3SBJ - chains A and B of the 3 polymer chains in the assembly; structure by X-ray diffraction, 2.10 A resolution.

== Chain A ==
Name: Formamidopyrimidine-DNA glycosylase
From: Geobacillus stearothermophilus
Reference sequence: P84131 (P84131_GEOSE); numbering as in UniProt (aligned over 2-274)
Sequence (273 residues; numbered 2 to 274; the number before each row is that of its first residue):
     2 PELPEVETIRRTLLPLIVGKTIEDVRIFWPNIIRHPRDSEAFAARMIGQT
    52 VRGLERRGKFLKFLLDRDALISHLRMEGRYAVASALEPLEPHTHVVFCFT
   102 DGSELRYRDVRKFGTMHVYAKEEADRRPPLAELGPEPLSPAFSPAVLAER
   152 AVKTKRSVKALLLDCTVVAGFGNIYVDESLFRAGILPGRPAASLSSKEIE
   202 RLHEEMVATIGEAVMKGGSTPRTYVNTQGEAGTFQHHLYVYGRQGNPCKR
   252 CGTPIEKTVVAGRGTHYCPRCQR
Disordered / not traced: 217-237
Sequence notes: conflict Glu3 (Gln in P84131); engineered mutation Cys166 (Gln in P84131), Pro222 (Val in P84131)
Metal / ion sites: Zn2+: Cys249, Cys252, Cys269, Cys272

== Chain B ==
Molecule: 11-nt DNA strand
Sequence (11 nucleotides; numbered 2 to 12; the number before each row is that of its first residue):
     2 GGTAGACCAGG

== Interface between chain A and chain B ==
Contacting residue pairs (16):
  Trp30(A) - DA10(B)  hydrogen bond to the phosphate
  Asn32(A) - DA10(B)  hydrogen bond to the phosphate
  Arg35(A) - DC9(B)  sugar contact
  Val111(A) - DG11(B)  sugar contact
  Val111(A) - DG12(B)  phosphate contact
  Arg112(A) - DA10(B)  sugar contact
  Arg112(A) - DG12(B)  sugar contact
  Lys113(A) - DC9(B)  sugar contact
  Lys113(A) - DA10(B)  phosphate contact
  Lys113(A) - DG11(B)  salt bridge to the phosphate
  Phe114(A) - DC9(B)  stacking on the base
  Phe114(A) - DA10(B)  sugar contact
  Thr155(A) - DT4(B)  hydrogen bond to the phosphate
  Lys156(A) - DT4(B)  hydrogen bond to the phosphate
  Arg157(A) - DT4(B)  sugar contact
  Arg157(A) - DA5(B)  salt bridge to the phosphate
Other interface residues (no listed pair), chain A (11 interface residues in all): Lys154
Other interface residues (no listed pair), chain B (7 interface residues in all): DG3

== Summary ==
11 residues of chain A face 7 of chain B across their interface; the contacts include 4 hydrogen bonds, 2 salt
bridges and 1 aromatic stacking contact. Among the polar pairs are Trp30(A)-DA10(B), Asn32(A)-DA10(B) and
Thr155(A)-DT4(B). Cys249(A), Cys252(A), Cys269(A) and Cys272(A) coordinate Zn2+.
Here chain A is Formamidopyrimidine-DNA glycosylase (Geobacillus stearothermophilus) and chain B is an 11-nt
DNA strand. Entry 3SBJ (MutM slanted complex 7) was determined by X-ray diffraction (same publication as 3SAR,
3SAS, 3SAT, 3SAU and 3SAW).
